8I5D - chains A and B of the 5 polymer chains in the assembly; structure by X-ray diffraction, 3.30 A resolution.

# Chain A
Protein: TCR alpha chain
From: Mus musculus
Chain sequence (194 residues; numbered 8 to 201; the number before each row is that of its first residue):
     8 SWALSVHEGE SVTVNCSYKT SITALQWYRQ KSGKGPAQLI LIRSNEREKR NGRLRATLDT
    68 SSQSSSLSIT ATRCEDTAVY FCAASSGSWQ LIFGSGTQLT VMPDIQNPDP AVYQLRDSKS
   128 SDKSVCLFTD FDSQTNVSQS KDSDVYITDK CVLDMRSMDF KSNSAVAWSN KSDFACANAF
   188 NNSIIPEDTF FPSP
Cystine bridges: C23-C89, C133-C183

# Chain B
Protein: TCR beta chain
From: Mus musculus
Chain sequence (242 residues; each row starts with the number of its first residue):
     3 GVIQTPRHKV TGKGQEATLW CEPISGHSAV FWYRQTIVQG LEFLTYFRNQ APIDDSGMPK
    63 ERFSAQMPNQ SHSTLKIQST QPQDSAVYLC ASSLEGTVEE TLYFGSGTRL TVLEDLKNVF
   123 PPEVAVFEPS EAEISHTQKA TLVCLATGFY PDHVELSWWV NGKEVHSGVC TDPQPLKEQP
   183 ALNDSRYALS SRLRVSATFW QDPRNHFRCQ VQFYGLSEND EWTQDRAKPV TQIVSAEAWG
   243 RA
Cystine bridges: C23-C92, C146-C211

# How chain A and chain B interact
Residue-residue contacts (90; chain A residue first):
  T30(A) - E101(B)  hydrogen bond
  Q33(A) - V100(B)  hydrogen bond (side chain-backbone)
  Q33(A) - E101(B)
  Q33(A) - E102(B)  hydrogen bond (side chain-backbone)
  Y35(A) - E102(B)
  Y35(A) - L104(B)  hydrogen bond (side chain-backbone)
  Q37(A) - Q37(B)  hydrogen bond
  G42(A) - G107(B)
  P43(A) - F106(B)
  Q45(A) - E102(B)
  Q45(A) - T103(B)
  L48(A) - E101(B)
  V86(A) - V40(B)  hydrophobic
  F88(A) - V40(B)
  F88(A) - Q41(B)
  F88(A) - G42(B)
  S92(A) - E101(B)
  G94(A) - V100(B)
  G94(A) - E101(B)
  S95(A) - T99(B)
  S95(A) - V100(B)  hydrogen bond (backbone-backbone)
  S95(A) - E101(B)
  W96(A) - Y48(B)
  W96(A) - R50(B)
  W96(A) - V100(B)
  Q97(A) - V100(B)
  L98(A) - V100(B)  hydrophobic
  L98(A) - L104(B)  hydrophobic
  F100(A) - Y35(B)
  F100(A) - L43(B)  hydrophobic
  G101(A) - G42(B)
  S102(A) - Q41(B)
  S102(A) - G42(B)  hydrogen bond (backbone-backbone)
  Q105(A) - V40(B)
  D116(A) - H138(B)  salt bridge
  Y120(A) - S132(B)
  Y120(A) - A134(B)  hydrophobic
  Y120(A) - E135(B)
  Y120(A) - H138(B)
  Y120(A) - T139(B)
  Q121(A) - S132(B)
  L122(A) - F129(B)
  L122(A) - E130(B)
  L122(A) - P131(B)  hydrophobic
  L122(A) - T143(B)
  L122(A) - V145(B)  hydrophobic
  R123(A) - F129(B)
  R123(A) - E130(B)  hydrogen bond (backbone-backbone)
  D124(A) - V128(B)
  D124(A) - F129(B)
  S125(A) - V128(B)  hydrogen bond (backbone-backbone)
  S125(A) - E130(B)
  S125(A) - E239(B)  hydrogen bond (side chain-backbone)
  S125(A) - A240(B)
  K130(A) - F129(B)
  S131(A) - F129(B)
  V132(A) - F129(B)  hydrophobic
  V132(A) - L147(B)  hydrophobic
  L134(A) - T143(B)
  T136(A) - R196(B)  hydrogen bond
  D137(A) - T139(B)
  D137(A) - R196(B)  salt bridge
  Y153(A) - E180(B)  hydrogen bond (side chain-backbone)
  Y153(A) - Q181(B)
  I154(A) - L178(B)
  T155(A) - D174(B)
  T155(A) - L178(B)
  T155(A) - S192(B)
  D156(A) - D174(B)
  C158(A) - C172(B)  hydrogen bond
  C158(A) - T173(B)
  C158(A) - D174(B)
  C158(A) - R194(B)
  V159(A) - C172(B)  hydrogen bond (backbone-side chain)
  L160(A) - G170(B)
  L160(A) - R196(B)
  D161(A) - S169(B)  hydrogen bond (backbone-side chain)
  D161(A) - G170(B)  hydrogen bond (backbone-backbone)
  M162(A) - K141(B)
  M162(A) - S169(B)
  M162(A) - R196(B)
  R163(A) - S169(B)  hydrogen bond (backbone-side chain)
  M165(A) - K141(B)  hydrogen bond
  F167(A) - K141(B)
  S169(A) - R196(B)
  S171(A) - R194(B)  hydrogen bond (backbone-side chain)
  V173(A) - S192(B)
  V173(A) - R194(B)
  F197(A) - H138(B)
  P199(A) - A134(B)  hydrophobic
Other interface residues (no listed pair), chain A (57 interface residues in all): A31, G40, K41, R50, S164, A172, W175
Other interface residues (no listed pair), chain B (50 interface residues in all): L91, G98, S108, A127, K179, A190, V197, S198

# Summary
The interface between chain A and chain B involves 57 residues on one side and 50 on the other, with 19
hydrogen bonds and 2 salt bridges. Among the polar pairs are D116(A)-H138(B), D137(A)-R196(B) and
T30(A)-E101(B).
Chain A is TCR alpha chain and chain B is TCR beta chain, both from Mus musculus; the structure, Crystal
structure of a TCR in complex with HLA-A*11:01 bound to KRAS peptide (VVGAVGVGK), was determined by X-ray
diffraction.
